Entry 3J5Y (electron microscopy, 9.70 A resolution (very low resolution: no residue pairs are listed; an interface is given only as per-side residue counts)); this record covers chains A and C of the 4 polymer chains in the assembly.

== Chain A ==
Molecule: Eukaryotic peptide chain release factor subunit 1
Organism: Homo sapiens
UniProt: P62495 (ERF1_HUMAN); numbering as in UniProt (aligned over 7-420)
Sequence (414 residues; numbered 7 to 420; the number before each row is that of its first residue):
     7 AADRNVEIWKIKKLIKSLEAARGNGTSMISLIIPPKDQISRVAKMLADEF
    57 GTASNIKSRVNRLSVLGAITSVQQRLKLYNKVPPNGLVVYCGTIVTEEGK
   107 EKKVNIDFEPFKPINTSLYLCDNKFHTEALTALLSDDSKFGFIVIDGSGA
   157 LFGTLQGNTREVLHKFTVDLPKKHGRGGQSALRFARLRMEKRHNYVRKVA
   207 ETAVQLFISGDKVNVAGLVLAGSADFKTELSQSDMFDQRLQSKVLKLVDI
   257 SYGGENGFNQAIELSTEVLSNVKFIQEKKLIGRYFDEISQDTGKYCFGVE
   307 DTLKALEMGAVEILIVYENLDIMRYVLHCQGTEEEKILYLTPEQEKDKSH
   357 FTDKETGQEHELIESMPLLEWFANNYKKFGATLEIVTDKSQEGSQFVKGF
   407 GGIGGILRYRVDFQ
Swiss-Prot annotation at these positions:
  - motif: Asn61 to Ser64 (NIKS motif)
  - modified residue: Lys63 (4-hydroxylysine), Gln185 (N5-methylglutamine), Thr347 (Phosphothreonine)
  - cross-link (Glycyl lysine isopeptide (Lys-Gly)): Lys87 (interchain with G-Cter in SUMO2), Lys279 (interchain with G-Cter in ubiquitin), Lys404 (interchain with G-Cter in SUMO2)
  - mutagenesis: Lys63 (K63A/R: Loss of hydroxylation), Gly183 to Gly184 (In AAQ mutant; abolished ability to mediate translation termination. Can recognize stop codons in ribosomal A-site, but is unable to catalyze peptidyl-tRNA hydrolysis, promoting ribosome collisions), Gln185 (Q185R/I/N: Abolishes methylation by N6AMT1)
Reported in the primary citation:
  - binding site for the 10-nt RNA strand (chain C): Thr32, Thr58 to Ser64, Cys127
  - specificity-determining residues: Thr32, Cys127 (citing earlier work)
  - binding site for tRNA-Leu: Ser46

== Chain C ==
Molecule: 10-nt RNA strand
Organism: Homo sapiens
Sequence (10 nucleotides; row label = number of the first residue in the row):
    90 AUUGUAAAAA

== How chain A and chain C interact ==
At this resolution (10 A) residue pairs are not listed: 9 residues of chain A and 5 of chain C lie at the interface.

== Overview ==
9 residues of chain A and 5 residues of chain C are in contact. UniProt lists 4 mutagenesis sites on chain A.
The paper reports a binding site for the 10-nt RNA strand (chain C) at Thr32(A), Thr58(A) and Cys127(A); a
binding site for tRNA-Leu at Ser46(A).
Chain A is Eukaryotic peptide chain release factor subunit 1 and chain C is a 10-nt RNA strand, both from Homo
sapiens; the structure, Structure of the mammalian ribosomal pre-termination complex associated with
eRF1-eRF3-GDPNP, was determined by electron microscopy.
